9EBI - chains B and N of the 5 polymer chains in the assembly; structure by electron microscopy, 3.60 A resolution.

Chain B:
Protein: Guanine nucleotide-binding protein G(I)/G(S)/G(T) subunit beta-1
From: Homo sapiens
UniProt: P62873 (GBB1_HUMAN); numbering as in UniProt (aligned over 2-340)
Amino-acid sequence (349 residues; each row starts with the number of its first residue; numbers below 1 keep their minus sign (His-8 is residue -8)):
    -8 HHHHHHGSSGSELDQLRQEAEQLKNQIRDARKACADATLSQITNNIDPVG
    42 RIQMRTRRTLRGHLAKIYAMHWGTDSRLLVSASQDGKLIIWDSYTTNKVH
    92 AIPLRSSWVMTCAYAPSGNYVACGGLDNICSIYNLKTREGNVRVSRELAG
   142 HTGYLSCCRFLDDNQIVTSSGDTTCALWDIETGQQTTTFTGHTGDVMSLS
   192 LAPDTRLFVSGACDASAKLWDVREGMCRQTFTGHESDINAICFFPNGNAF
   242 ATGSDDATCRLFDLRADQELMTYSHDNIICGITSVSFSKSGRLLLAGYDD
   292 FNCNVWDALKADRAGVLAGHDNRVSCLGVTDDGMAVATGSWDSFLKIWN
Disordered / not traced: -8 to 1
Sequence notes: expression tag (-8 to 1)
Curated features (UniProtKB/Swiss-Prot):
  - modified residue: Ser2 (N-acetylserine), His266 (Phosphohistidine)
  - natural variant: Leu30 (L30F: In MRD42; uncertain significance), Arg52 (R52G: In MRD42), Gly64 (G64V: In MRD42), Asp76 (D76E: In MRD42; D76G: In MRD42), Gly77 (G77S: In MRD42), Lys78 (K78R: In MRD42), Ile80 (I80N: In MRD42; I80T: In MRD42), His91 (H91R: In MRD42; uncertain significance), Ala92 (A92T: In MRD42), Pro94 (P94S: In MRD42), Leu95 (L95P: In MRD42), Arg96 (R96L: In MRD42), 5 further natural variant entries in UniProt

Chain N:
Protein: Nb35
From: Lama glama
Amino-acid sequence (128 residues; row label = number of the first residue in the row):
     1 QVQLQESGGGLVQPGGSLRLSCAASGFTFSNYKMNWVRQAPGKGLEWVSD
    51 ISQSGASISYTGSVKGRFTISRDNAKNTLYLQMNSLKPEDTAVYYCARCP
   101 APFTRDCFDVTSTTYAYRGQGTQVTVSS
Disulfides: Cys22-Cys96, Cys99-Cys107

Chain B / chain N interface:
Residue-residue contacts (29; chain B residue first):
  Arg8(B) - Gln120(N)
  Lys15(B) - Gln1(N)
  Thr184(B) - Thr114(N)
  Cys204(B) - Ala116(N)
  Cys204(B) - Tyr117(N)  hydrogen bond (backbone-side chain)
  Asp205(B) - Ala116(N)
  Asp205(B) - Tyr117(N)
  Ala206(B) - Tyr117(N)  hydrogen bond (backbone-side chain)
  Thr223(B) - Gln1(N)
  Gly224(B) - Gln1(N)
  His225(B) - Val2(N)
  Glu226(B) - Val2(N)
  Glu226(B) - Gly26(N)
  Glu226(B) - Phe27(N)
  Glu226(B) - Thr28(N)  hydrogen bond
  Glu226(B) - Tyr32(N)  hydrogen bond
  Glu226(B) - Arg98(N)  hydrogen bond (backbone-side chain)
  Glu226(B) - Tyr117(N)
  Ser227(B) - Tyr32(N)
  Ser227(B) - Arg98(N)
  Ser227(B) - Pro100(N)  hydrogen bond (side chain-backbone)
  Ser227(B) - Ala101(N)
  Ser227(B) - Tyr117(N)
  Asp228(B) - Pro100(N)
  Asp228(B) - Tyr117(N)  hydrogen bond
  Asp246(B) - Pro102(N)
  Asp247(B) - Tyr32(N)
  Asp247(B) - Pro102(N)
  Ile270(B) - Phe103(N)  hydrophobic
Interface residues without a listed pair, chain B (16 interface residues in all): Glu12

Summary:
Chain B and chain N form an interface of 16 and 15 residues respectively, with 7 hydrogen bonds. Polar pairs
include Cys204(B)-Tyr117(N), Ala206(B)-Tyr117(N) and Glu226(B)-Thr28(N).
Here chain B is Guanine nucleotide-binding protein G(I)/G(S)/G(T) subunit beta-1 (Homo sapiens) and chain N is
Nb35 (Lama glama). Entry 9EBI (Human adenosine A3 receptor Gi complex (mini-Gsi chimera) bound to Piclidenoson
(CF101, IB-MECA)) was determined by electron microscopy together with 9EBH from the same study.
